9QB3 - chains G and K of the 20 polymer chains in the assembly; structure by electron microscopy, 3.90 A resolution.

== Chain G ==
Name: H/ACA ribonucleoprotein complex subunit DKC1
Organism: Homo sapiens
Notes: EC 5.4.99.-
Reference sequence: O60832 (DKC1_HUMAN); residue numbers follow UniProt; this construct covers 1-514
Sequence (514 residues; each row starts with the number of its first residue):
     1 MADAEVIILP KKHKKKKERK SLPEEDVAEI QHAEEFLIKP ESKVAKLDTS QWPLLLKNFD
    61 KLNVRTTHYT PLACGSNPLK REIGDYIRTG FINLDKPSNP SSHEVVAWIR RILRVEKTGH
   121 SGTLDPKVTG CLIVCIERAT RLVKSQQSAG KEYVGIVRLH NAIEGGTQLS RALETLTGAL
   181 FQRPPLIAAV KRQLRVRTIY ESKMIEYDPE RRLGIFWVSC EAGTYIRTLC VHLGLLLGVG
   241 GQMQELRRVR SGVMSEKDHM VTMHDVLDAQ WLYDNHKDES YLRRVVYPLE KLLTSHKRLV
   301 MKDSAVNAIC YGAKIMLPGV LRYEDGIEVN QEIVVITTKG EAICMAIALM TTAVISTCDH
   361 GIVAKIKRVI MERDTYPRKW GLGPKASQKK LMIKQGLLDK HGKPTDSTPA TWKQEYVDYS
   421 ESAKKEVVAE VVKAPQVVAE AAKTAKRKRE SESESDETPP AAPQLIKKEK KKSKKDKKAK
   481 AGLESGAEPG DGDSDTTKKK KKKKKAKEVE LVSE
Disordered / not traced: 1-42, 396-514
Curated features (UniProtKB/Swiss-Prot):
  - region: Ala-2 to Ser-21 (Nucleolar localization)
  - active site: Asp-125 (Nucleophile)
  - modified residue: Ala-2 (N-acetylalanine), Ser-21 (Phosphoserine), Ser-387 (Phosphoserine), Ser-451 (Phosphoserine), Ser-453 (Phosphoserine), Ser-455 (Phosphoserine), Thr-458 (Phosphothreonine), Ser-485 (Phosphoserine), Ser-494 (Phosphoserine), Ser-513 (Phosphoserine)
  - cross-link (Glycyl lysine isopeptide (Lys-Gly)): Lys-20 (interchain with G-Cter in SUMO2), Lys-39 (interchain with G-Cter in SUMO2), Lys-43 (interchain with G-Cter in SUMO2), Lys-191 (interchain with G-Cter in SUMO2), Lys-394 (interchain with G-Cter in SUMO2), Lys-413 (interchain with G-Cter in SUMO1), Lys-424 (interchain with G-Cter in SUMO2), Lys-433 (interchain with G-Cter in SUMO2), Lys-467 (interchain with G-Cter in SUMO2)
What the authors report for this chain:
  - mutagenesis - R158W/R211A/R212A, R158W/R211D/R212D, R211D/R212D: decreased binding to incorporation into telomerase
  - mutagenesis - R158W, R211A/R212A: decreased binding to telomerase incorporation
  - mutagenesis - R158W/R211D/R212D: decreased binding to hTR

== Chain K ==
Name: Telomerase Cajal body protein 1
Organism: Homo sapiens
Reference sequence: Q9BUR4 (TCAB1_HUMAN); residues 1-548 here = UniProt positions 1-548
Sequence (548 residues; row label = number of the first residue in the row):
     1 MKTLETQPLA PDCCPSDQDP APAHPSPHAS PMNKNADSEL MPPPPERGDP PRLSPDPVAG
    61 SAVSQELREG DPVSLSTPLE TEFGSPSELS PRIEEQELSE NTSLPAEEAN GSLSEEEANG
   121 PELGSGKAME DTSGEPAAED EGDTAWNYSF SQLPRFLSGS WSEFSTQPEN FLKGCKWAPD
   181 GSCILTNSAD NILRIYNLPP ELYHEGEQVE YAEMVPVLRM VEGDTIYDYC WYSLMSSAQP
   241 DTSYVASSSR ENPIHIWDAF TGELRASFRA YNHLDELTAA HSLCFSPDGS QLFCGFNRTV
   301 RVFSTARPGR DCEVRATFAK KQGQSGIISC IAFSPAQPLY ACGSYGRSLG LYAWDDGSPL
   361 ALLGGHQGGI THLCFHPDGN RFFSGARKDA ELLCWDLRQS GYPLWSLGRE VTTNQRIYFD
   421 LDPTGQFLVS GSTSGAVSVW DTDGPGNDGK PEPVLSFLPQ KDCTNGVSLH PSLPLLATAS
   481 GQRVFPEPTE SGDEGEELGL PLLSTRHVHL ECRLQLWWCG GAPDSSIPDD HQGEKGQGGT
   541 EGGVGELI
Disordered / not traced: 1-145, 205-208, 444-448, 490-509, 523-548
Curated features (UniProtKB/Swiss-Prot):
  - modified residue: Ser-26 (Phosphoserine), Ser-30 (Phosphoserine), Ser-54 (Phosphoserine), Ser-64 (Phosphoserine), Ser-85 (Phosphoserine), Ser-90 (Phosphoserine), Ser-112 (Phosphoserine), Ser-114 (Phosphoserine), Thr-489 (Phosphothreonine), Ser-491 (Phosphoserine)

== How chain G and chain K interact ==
Pairs across the interface (20):
  Arg-158(G) / Asp-224(K)  salt bridge
  Arg-158(G) / Glu-251(K)  salt bridge
  Leu-159(G) / Asn-252(K)
  His-160(G) / Asn-252(K)
  His-160(G) / Pro-253(K)
  His-160(G) / His-255(K)  hydrogen bond (backbone-side chain)
  His-160(G) / Leu-277(K)
  Asn-161(G) / Leu-264(K)
  Glu-210(G) / Gly-223(K)
  Arg-211(G) / Gly-223(K)
  Arg-211(G) / Asp-224(K)  salt bridge
  Arg-212(G) / Val-221(K)  hydrogen bond (side chain-backbone)
  Arg-212(G) / Glu-222(K)
  Arg-212(G) / Gly-223(K)
  Arg-227(G) / Leu-274(K)  hydrogen bond (side chain-backbone)
  Arg-227(G) / Asp-275(K)  hydrogen bond (side chain-backbone)
  Arg-227(G) / Glu-276(K)
  Gln-242(G) / Tyr-271(K)
  Gln-242(G) / Leu-277(K)
  Gln-244(G) / Glu-251(K)  hydrogen bond
Also at the interface, not in a pair above, chain G (11 interface residues in all): Lys-127
Also at the interface, not in a pair above, chain K (16 interface residues in all): Arg-250, Trp-257

== In short ==
11 residues of chain G face 16 of chain K across their interface, with 5 hydrogen bonds and 3 salt bridges.
Among the polar pairs are Arg-158(G)/Asp-224(K), Arg-158(G)/Glu-251(K) and Arg-211(G)/Asp-224(K). The paper
reports that R158W/R211A/R212A, R158W/R211D/R212D and R211D/R212D of chain G reduce binding to incorporation
into telomerase; R158W and R211A/R212A of chain G reduce binding to telomerase incorporation.
Chain G is H/ACA ribonucleoprotein complex subunit DKC1 and chain K is Telomerase Cajal body protein 1, both
from Homo sapiens; the structure, Dimer structure of H/ACA RNP lobe of human telomerase, was determined by
electron microscopy, deposited together with 9QAX, 9QAY, 9QAZ and 9QB2.
